Entry 6Q67 (X-ray diffraction, 2.25 A resolution); this record covers chains A and B.

Chain A:
Molecule: Peripherial benzodiazepine receptor associated protein
From: Sus scrofa
Reference sequence: Q6DUB6 (Q6DUB6_PIG); residues 364-529 here correspond to UniProt positions 207-372 (UniProt number = residue number - 157)
Chain sequence (167 residues; each row starts with the number of its first residue):
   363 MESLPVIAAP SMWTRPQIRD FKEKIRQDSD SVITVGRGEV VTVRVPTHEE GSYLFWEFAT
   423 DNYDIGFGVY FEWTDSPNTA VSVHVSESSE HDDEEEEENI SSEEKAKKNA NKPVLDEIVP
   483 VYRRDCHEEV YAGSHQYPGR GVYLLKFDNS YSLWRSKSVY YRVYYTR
Disordered / not traced: 363-366, 437-473
Differences from the reference sequence: initiating methionine (363)
Residues lining bound ligands: beta-D-glucopyranose (BGC): Y432, L477, D478, E479

Chain B:
Molecule: 3A
From: Aichivirus C
Chain sequence (34 residues; numbered 1 to 34; the number before each row is that of its first residue):
     1 GLTIEAEPTE LSYQDALEML AESKPVSTTL SFER
Disordered / not traced: 29-34

Interface between chain A and chain B:
Residue-residue contacts (51; chain A residue first):
  M374(A) with P25(B); V26(B), hydrogen bond (backbone-backbone); T28(B)
  W375(A) with M19(B), hydrogen bond (side chain-backbone); S23(B); K24(B); P25(B), hydrophobic
  T376(A) with S23(B); K24(B), hydrogen bond (backbone-backbone); V26(B)
  R377(A) with E18(B); M19(B); A21(B)
  P378(A) with A21(B); E22(B)
  Q379(A) with A21(B), hydrogen bond (side chain-backbone); E22(B)
  V402(A) with G1(B), hydrogen bond (backbone-backbone); L2(B)
  V403(A) with L2(B)
  T404(A) with L2(B), hydrogen bond (backbone-backbone); T3(B); I4(B), hydrogen bond (backbone-backbone)
  V405(A) with I4(B); A6(B), hydrophobic
  R406(A) with T3(B); I4(B), hydrogen bond (backbone-backbone); E5(B); A6(B), hydrogen bond (backbone-backbone)
  V407(A) with A6(B); P8(B)
  P408(A) with A6(B); P8(B)
  F417(A) with M19(B), hydrophobic
  E419(A) with M19(B)
  P482(A) with T28(B)
  Y484(A) with T28(B)
  R486(A) with T28(B), hydrogen bond
  Y523(A) with A6(B)
  V525(A) with P8(B); T9(B), hydrogen bond (backbone-backbone)
  Y526(A) with P8(B); T9(B); L11(B), hydrophobic; D15(B)
  Y527(A) with P8(B); T9(B), hydrogen bond (backbone-backbone); E10(B), hydrogen bond; L11(B), hydrogen bond (backbone-backbone)
  T528(A) with L11(B)
  R529(A) with E10(B), salt bridge
Interface residues without a listed pair, chain A (27 interface residues in all): I395, H410, Y493
Interface residues without a listed pair, chain B (22 interface residues in all): E7, S27

Summary:
27 residues of chain A and 22 residues of chain B are in contact, with 14 hydrogen bonds and 1 salt bridge.
Polar pairs include R529(A)-E10(B), W375(A)-M19(B) and Q379(A)-A21(B). Bound to chain A: beta-D-glucopyranose.
Chain A is Peripherial benzodiazepine receptor associated protein (Sus scrofa) and chain B is 3A (Aichivirus
C); the structure, Crystal structure of porcine ACBD3 GOLD domain in complex with 3A protein of Aichivirus C,
was determined by X-ray diffraction (same publication as 6Q68 and 6Q69).
